PDB entry 1VBB | X-ray diffraction, 2.80 A resolution | chains 1 and 3 of the 5 polymer chains in the assembly

Chain 1:
Name: Poliovirus type 3
Source organism: Poliovirus type 3 (strains P3/LEON/37 AND P3/LEON 12A[1]B)
Reference sequence: P03302 (POLG_POL3L); residues 3-302 here correspond to UniProt positions 578-877 (UniProt number = residue number + 575)
Sequence (300 residues; row label = number of the first residue in the row):
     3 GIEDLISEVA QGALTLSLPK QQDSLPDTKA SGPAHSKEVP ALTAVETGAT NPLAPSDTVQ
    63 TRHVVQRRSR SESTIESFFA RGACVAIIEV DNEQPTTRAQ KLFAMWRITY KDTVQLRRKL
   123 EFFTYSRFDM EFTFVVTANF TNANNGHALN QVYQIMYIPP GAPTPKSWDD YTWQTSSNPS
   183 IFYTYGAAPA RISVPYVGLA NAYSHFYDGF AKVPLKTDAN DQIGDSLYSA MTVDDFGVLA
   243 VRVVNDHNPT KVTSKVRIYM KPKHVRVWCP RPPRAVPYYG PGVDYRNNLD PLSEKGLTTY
Disordered / not traced: 3-23
Residues lining bound ligands: r80633 (J80; (methylpyridazine piperidine butyloxyphenyl)ethylacetate): Ile-110, Thr-111, Tyr-112, Lys-113, Phe-134, Phe-136, Ile-157, Tyr-159, Pro-181, Ser-182, Ile-183, Ile-194, Val-196, Val-199, Tyr-205, Asp-237, Phe-238, Leu-241

Chain 3:
Name: Poliovirus type 3
Source organism: Poliovirus type 3 (strains P3/LEON/37 AND P3/LEON 12A[1]B)
Reference sequence: P03302 (POLG_POL3L); residues 1-235 here correspond to UniProt positions 340-574 (UniProt number = residue number + 339)
Sequence (235 residues; numbered 1 to 235; the number before each row is that of its first residue):
     1 GLPVLNTPGS NQYLTSDNHQ SPCAIPEFDV TPPIDIPGEV KNMMELAEID TMIPLNLEST
    61 KRNTMDMYRV TLSDSADLSQ PILCLSLSPA FDPRLSHTML GEVLNYYTHW AGSLKFTFLF
   121 CGSMMATGKI LVAYAPPGAQ PPTSRKEAML GTHVIWDLGL QSSCTMVVPW ISNVTYRQTT
   181 QDSFTEGGYI SMFYQTRIVV PLSTPKSMSM LGFVSACNDF SVRLLRDTTH ISQSA
Residues lining bound ligands: r80633 (J80; (methylpyridazine piperidine butyloxyphenyl)ethylacetate): Leu-14, Ala-24, Ile-25

Chain 1 / chain 3 interface:
Pairs across the interface - 179 pairs, chain 1 then chain 3:
  Leu-27(1) with Asn-218(3); Asp-219(3); Phe-220(3); Ser-221(3)
  Pro-28(1) with Asn-218(3)
  Ala-43(1) with Cys-164(3); Thr-165(3), hydrogen bond (backbone-backbone)
  Leu-44(1) with Ser-163(3)
  Thr-45(1) with Gln-161(3); Ser-162(3), hydrogen bond (backbone-backbone); Ser-163(3), hydrogen bond (backbone-backbone); Thr-165(3)
  Ala-46(1) with Ser-162(3); Ser-163(3)
  Val-47(1) with Thr-117(3); Leu-119(3), hydrophobic; Ser-163(3), hydrogen bond (backbone-side chain)
  Glu-48(1) with Leu-119(3); Ser-162(3), hydrogen bond; Ser-163(3)
  Thr-52(1) with Glu-48(3); Ile-49(3); Asp-50(3), hydrogen bond (side chain-backbone); Lys-115(3); Ser-215(3)
  Asn-53(1) with Lys-115(3), hydrogen bond (backbone-side chain); Thr-165(3), hydrogen bond
  Leu-55(1) with Lys-115(3); Thr-165(3); Val-167(3), hydrophobic; Cys-217(3), hydrogen bond (backbone-side chain)
  Ala-56(1) with Val-167(3)
  Pro-57(1) with Ser-113(3); Val-167(3), hydrophobic; Pro-169(3), hydrophobic
  Thr-60(1) with Val-167(3)
  Val-61(1) with Thr-152(3); Pro-169(3), hydrophobic
  Arg-70(1) with Ala-111(3); Gly-112(3); Tyr-176(3); Asp-219(3), hydrogen bond (side chain-backbone); Ser-221(3)
  Ser-71(1) with Ser-221(3)
  Arg-72(1) with Asn-42(3), hydrogen bond (backbone-side chain); Met-44(3); Glu-48(3), salt bridge; Cys-217(3); Asn-218(3); Phe-220(3), hydrogen bond (side chain-backbone)
  Glu-74(1) with Tyr-107(3), hydrogen bond (backbone-side chain); Arg-223(3); Leu-224(3), hydrogen bond (side chain-backbone); Leu-225(3), hydrogen bond (side chain-backbone)
  Ser-75(1) with Asn-42(3), hydrogen bond; Met-43(3), hydrogen bond (backbone-backbone); Tyr-107(3); Val-222(3)
  Thr-76(1) with Lys-41(3); Asn-42(3)
  Ile-77(1) with Val-40(3); Lys-41(3), hydrogen bond (backbone-backbone); Asn-42(3); Met-43(3), hydrophobic
  Ser-79(1) with Leu-225(3)
  Phe-80(1) with Met-43(3), hydrophobic; Tyr-107(3); Leu-225(3)
  Arg-83(1) with Thr-15(3); Ser-16(3), hydrogen bond; Leu-225(3)
  Gly-84(1) with Tyr-13(3); Thr-15(3), hydrogen bond (backbone-backbone)
  Asp-114(1) with Gln-233(3), hydrogen bond (backbone-side chain)
  Thr-115(1) with Gln-233(3)
  Val-116(1) with Ser-232(3); Gln-233(3), hydrogen bond (backbone-side chain)
  Gln-117(1) with Asp-227(3)
  Arg-120(1) with Glu-102(3), salt bridge; Tyr-106(3), hydrogen bond; Thr-228(3); His-230(3); Ile-231(3)
  Lys-121(1) with Tyr-106(3)
  Phe-124(1) with Met-99(3), hydrophobic; Tyr-106(3), hydrophobic
  Phe-125(1) with Val-40(3), hydrophobic; Met-43(3), hydrophobic
  Arg-129(1) with Val-30(3); Thr-31(3), hydrogen bond (side chain-backbone); Pro-32(3), hydrogen bond (side chain-backbone); Pro-33(3)
  Thr-135(1) with Tyr-13(3)
  Val-137(1) with Tyr-13(3), hydrophobic
  Pro-181(1) with Ala-24(3)
  Ala-190(1) with Asn-11(3)
  Pro-191(1) with Tyr-13(3), hydrophobic
  Arg-193(1) with Tyr-13(3); Asp-17(3), salt bridge; Ser-21(3); Pro-22(3)
  Ile-194(1) with Ser-21(3); Pro-22(3)
  Ser-195(1) with Ser-21(3), hydrogen bond; Pro-22(3), hydrogen bond (backbone-backbone); Cys-23(3); Ala-24(3), hydrogen bond (backbone-backbone)
  Pro-197(1) with Cys-23(3); Ile-25(3); Phe-28(3), hydrophobic
  Tyr-198(1) with Phe-28(3); Val-30(3)
  Val-199(1) with Phe-28(3), hydrophobic
  Gly-200(1) with Thr-31(3), hydrogen bond (backbone-side chain)
  Ala-202(1) with Thr-31(3)
  Asn-203(1) with Thr-31(3); Pro-32(3), hydrogen bond (side chain-backbone); Ile-34(3)
  Ala-204(1) with Ile-36(3), hydrophobic
  Tyr-261(1) with Tyr-13(3)
  Lys-263(1) with Asp-17(3), hydrogen bond (side chain-backbone)
  Arg-268(1) with Pro-33(3); Glu-39(3), salt bridge
  Val-269(1) with Glu-39(3); Val-40(3), hydrogen bond (backbone-backbone)
  Trp-270(1) with Ile-36(3), hydrogen bond (side chain-backbone); Pro-37(3); Gly-38(3); Glu-39(3)
  Cys-271(1) with Pro-37(3), hydrogen bond (side chain-backbone); Gly-38(3), hydrogen bond (backbone-backbone)
  Pro-272(1) with Gly-38(3); Val-40(3), hydrophobic; Leu-46(3), hydrophobic
  Arg-273(1) with Met-99(3)
  Pro-274(1) with Met-99(3), hydrophobic
  Pro-275(1) with Met-99(3); Glu-102(3)
  Asp-292(1) with Asn-63(3)
  Pro-293(1) with Asn-63(3)
  Leu-294(1) with Pro-54(3), hydrophobic; Leu-57(3), hydrophobic; Arg-62(3), hydrogen bond (backbone-side chain); Asn-63(3), hydrogen bond (backbone-side chain); Met-67(3), hydrophobic; Pro-93(3)
  Ser-295(1) with Leu-57(3); Arg-62(3)
  Glu-296(1) with Leu-57(3); Ser-59(3), hydrogen bond; Arg-62(3)
  Lys-297(1) with Leu-57(3), hydrogen bond (backbone-backbone); Glu-58(3), hydrogen bond (backbone-backbone); Pro-93(3); Arg-94(3)
  Gly-298(1) with Glu-58(3); Arg-94(3), hydrogen bond (backbone-side chain)
  Leu-299(1) with Leu-55(3); Asn-56(3); Glu-58(3), hydrogen bond (backbone-side chain); Ile-82(3); Leu-83(3); Cys-84(3), hydrogen bond (backbone-backbone)
  Thr-300(1) with Pro-81(3); Ile-82(3); Leu-83(3); Cys-84(3)
  Thr-301(1) with Cys-84(3); Arg-94(3), hydrogen bond (backbone-side chain)
  Tyr-302(1) with Cys-84(3), hydrophobic; Leu-85(3); Ser-86(3), hydrogen bond (backbone-side chain); Asp-92(3); Arg-94(3), hydrogen bond (backbone-side chain); Pro-141(3), hydrophobic; Pro-142(3), hydrogen bond (side chain-backbone); Tyr-189(3), hydrophobic; Ile-190(3); Ser-191(3)
Other interface residues (no listed pair), chain 1 (79 interface residues in all): Ala-82, Tyr-127, Glu-133, Tyr-159, Val-196, Lys-265, Arg-276, Tyr-280
Other interface residues (no listed pair), chain 3 (96 interface residues in all): Asn-18, His-19, Val-70, His-97, Val-103, Trp-156, Trp-170, Thr-175, Phe-213

In short:
The interface between chain 1 and chain 3 involves 79 residues on one side and 96 on the other; the contacts
include 47 hydrogen bonds and 4 salt bridges. Polar contacts include Arg-72(1)/Glu-48(3),
Arg-120(1)/Glu-102(3) and Arg-193(1)/Asp-17(3). R80633 is bound between chain 1 and chain 3.
Here chain 1 is Poliovirus type 3 and chain 3 is Poliovirus type 3, both from Poliovirus type 3 (strains
P3/LEON/37 AND P3/LEON 12A[1]B). Entry 1VBB (Poliovirus (type 3, sabin strain) (P3/sabin, P3/leon/12A(1)B)
complexed with R80633) was determined by X-ray diffraction, deposited together with 1VBA, 1VBC, 1VBD and 1VBE.
